PDB entry 3PUY | X-ray diffraction, 3.10 A resolution | chains F and G of the 5 polymer chains in the assembly

== Chain F ==
Protein: Maltose transporter subunit; membrane component of ABC superfamily
Organism: Escherichia coli
UniProtKB: B1XC32 (B1XC32_ECODH); numbering as in UniProt (aligned over 1-514)
Sequence (514 residues; numbered 1 to 514; the number before each row is that of its first residue):
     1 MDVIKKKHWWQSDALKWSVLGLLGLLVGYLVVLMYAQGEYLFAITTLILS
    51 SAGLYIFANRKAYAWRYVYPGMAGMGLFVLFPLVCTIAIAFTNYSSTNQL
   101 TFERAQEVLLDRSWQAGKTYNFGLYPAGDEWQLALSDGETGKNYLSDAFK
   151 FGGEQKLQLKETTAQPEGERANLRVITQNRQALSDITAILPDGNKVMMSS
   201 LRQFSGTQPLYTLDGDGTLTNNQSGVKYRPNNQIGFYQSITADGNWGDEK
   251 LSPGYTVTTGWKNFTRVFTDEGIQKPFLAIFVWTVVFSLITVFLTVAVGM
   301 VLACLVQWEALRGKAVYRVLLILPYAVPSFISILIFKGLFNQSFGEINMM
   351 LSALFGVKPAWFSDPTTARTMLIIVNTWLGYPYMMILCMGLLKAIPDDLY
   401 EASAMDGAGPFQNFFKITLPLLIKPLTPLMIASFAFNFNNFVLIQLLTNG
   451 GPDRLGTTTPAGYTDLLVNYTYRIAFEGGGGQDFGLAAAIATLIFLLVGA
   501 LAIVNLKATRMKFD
Not modelled in the structure: 1-9, 241-244, 504-514

== Chain G ==
Protein: Maltose transporter subunit; membrane component of ABC superfamily
Organism: Escherichia coli
UniProtKB: B1XC31 (B1XC31_ECODH); residue numbers follow UniProt; this construct covers 1-296
Sequence (296 residues; numbered 1 to 296; the number before each row is that of its first residue):
     1 MAMVQPKSQKARLFITHLLLLLFIAAIMFPLLMVVAISLRQGNFATGSLI
    51 PEQISWDHWKLALGFSVEQADGRITPPPFPVLLWLWNSVKVAGISAIGIV
   101 ALSTTCAYAFARMRFPGKATLLKGMLIFQMFPAVLSLVALYALFDRLGEY
   151 IPFIGLNTHGGVIFAYLGGIALHVWTIKGYFETIDSSLEEAAALDGATPW
   201 QAFRLVLLPLSVPILAVVFILSFIAAITEVPVASLLLRDVNSYTLAVGMQ
   251 QYLNPQNYLWGDFAAAAVMSALPITIVFLLAQRWLVNGLTAGGVKG
Not modelled in the structure: 1, 7-8

== Interface between chain F and chain G ==
Residue-residue contacts (140):
  Leu33(F) - Tyr150(G)  hydrophobic
  Met34(F) - Tyr150(G)
  Gln37(F) - Tyr150(G)
  Glu39(F) - Arg146(G)  salt bridge
  Glu39(F) - Glu149(G)
  Glu39(F) - Tyr150(G)
  Phe42(F) - Leu143(G)  hydrophobic
  Tyr63(F) - Met113(G)  hydrophobic
  Tyr63(F) - Pro199(G)  hydrophobic
  Tyr63(F) - Trp200(G)  hydrogen bond (side chain-backbone)
  Ala64(F) - Ala109(G)
  Ala64(F) - Met113(G)  hydrophobic
  Ala64(F) - Phe115(G)  hydrophobic
  Trp65(F) - Phe115(G)  hydrophobic
  Trp65(F) - Pro116(G)
  Trp65(F) - Leu121(G)  hydrophobic
  Tyr67(F) - Thr105(G)
  Tyr67(F) - Cys106(G)  hydrogen bond (backbone-backbone)
  Tyr67(F) - Tyr108(G)  hydrophobic
  Tyr67(F) - Ala109(G)  hydrophobic
  Tyr67(F) - Met113(G)  hydrophobic
  Tyr67(F) - Trp200(G)  hydrogen bond (side chain-backbone)
  Val68(F) - Cys106(G)  hydrophobic
  Val68(F) - Ala109(G)  hydrophobic
  Val68(F) - Phe110(G)  hydrophobic
  Val68(F) - Phe115(G)  hydrophobic
  Pro70(F) - Leu102(G)
  Gly71(F) - Leu102(G)
  Gly71(F) - Ile170(G)
  Met72(F) - Leu121(G)  hydrophobic
  Met72(F) - Met125(G)  hydrophobic
  Gly74(F) - Leu167(G)
  Gly74(F) - Gly168(G)
  Met75(F) - Met125(G)  hydrophobic
  Met75(F) - Gly168(G)
  Met75(F) - Ile170(G)  hydrophobic
  Met75(F) - Ala171(G)  hydrophobic
  Leu77(F) - Leu143(G)
  Leu77(F) - Phe164(G)  hydrophobic
  Phe78(F) - Leu143(G)  hydrophobic
  Phe78(F) - Phe144(G)  hydrophobic
  Phe78(F) - Phe164(G)  hydrophobic
  Phe78(F) - Ala165(G)
  Phe78(F) - Gly168(G)
  Val79(F) - Phe128(G)
  Val79(F) - Gly168(G)
  Phe81(F) - Ala139(G)
  Pro82(F) - Ser136(G)
  Leu83(F) - Phe128(G)  hydrophobic
  Leu83(F) - Phe131(G)  hydrophobic
  Cys85(F) - Ala139(G)  hydrophobic
  Thr86(F) - Phe131(G)
  Thr86(F) - Leu135(G)
  Tyr94(F) - Val138(G)
  Val298(F) - Phe23(G)  hydrophobic
  Leu302(F) - Leu20(G)  hydrophobic
  Leu305(F) - Thr16(G)
  Leu305(F) - Leu20(G)  hydrophobic
  Gln307(F) - Asn287(G)
  Trp308(F) - Leu13(G)  hydrophobic
  Ala310(F) - Leu13(G)
  Leu311(F) - His17(G)
  Tyr317(F) - His17(G)  hydrogen bond
  Tyr317(F) - Leu21(G)
  Arg318(F) - Phe278(G)
  Arg318(F) - Gln282(G)  hydrogen bond
  Val319(F) - Thr275(G)
  Val319(F) - Leu279(G)  hydrophobic
  Leu320(F) - Ile27(G)
  Leu321(F) - Phe23(G)  hydrophobic
  Leu321(F) - Ile24(G)  hydrophobic
  Ile322(F) - Phe278(G)  hydrophobic
  Leu323(F) - Met28(G)  hydrophobic
  Leu323(F) - Leu31(G)  hydrophobic
  Leu323(F) - Thr275(G)
  Pro324(F) - Ile27(G)  hydrophobic
  Pro324(F) - Leu31(G)
  Tyr325(F) - Leu221(G)  hydrophobic
  Tyr325(F) - Ile224(G)  hydrophobic
  Ala326(F) - Ser270(G)
  Ala326(F) - Ala271(G)  hydrophobic
  Ala326(F) - Ile274(G)
  Val327(F) - Leu31(G)  hydrophobic
  Val327(F) - Ala271(G)  hydrophobic
  Pro328(F) - Ala267(G)
  Pro328(F) - Ser270(G)
  Phe330(F) - Leu253(G)  hydrophobic
  Phe330(F) - Tyr258(G)
  Phe330(F) - Phe263(G)  hydrophobic
  Ile331(F) - Val34(G)  hydrophobic
  Ile331(F) - Phe263(G)  hydrophobic
  Ile331(F) - Ala267(G)  hydrophobic
  Leu334(F) - Trp260(G)  hydrophobic
  Ile335(F) - Pro30(G)
  Ile335(F) - Met33(G)  hydrophobic
  Ile335(F) - Val34(G)  hydrophobic
  Ile335(F) - Ile37(G)  hydrophobic
  Phe336(F) - Pro30(G)  hydrophobic
  Leu339(F) - Met33(G)  hydrophobic
  Trp378(F) - Ile27(G)  hydrogen bond (side chain-backbone)
  Trp378(F) - Pro30(G)  hydrophobic
  Trp378(F) - Leu31(G)  hydrophobic
  Tyr381(F) - Phe23(G)
  Tyr381(F) - Ile27(G)
  Tyr383(F) - Leu221(G)  hydrophobic
  Ile386(F) - Val217(G)
  Leu387(F) - Thr176(G)
  Leu387(F) - Val217(G)  hydrophobic
  Leu387(F) - Leu221(G)  hydrophobic
  Met389(F) - Phe278(G)  hydrophobic
  Met389(F) - Gln282(G)
  Met389(F) - Leu285(G)  hydrophobic
  Gly390(F) - Tyr180(G)
  Gly390(F) - Val217(G)
  Gly390(F) - Leu285(G)
  Lys393(F) - Pro213(G)
  Lys393(F) - Leu285(G)  hydrogen bond (side chain-backbone)
  Lys393(F) - Val286(G)
  Lys393(F) - Asn287(G)  hydrogen bond
  Ala394(F) - Tyr180(G)  hydrophobic
  Ala394(F) - Thr183(G)
  Asp397(F) - Gly288(G)
  Glu401(F) - Met3(G)
  Pro410(F) - Arg12(G)
  Pro428(F) - Leu126(G)  hydrophobic
  Pro428(F) - Leu172(G)
  Pro428(F) - Trp175(G)  hydrophobic
  Leu429(F) - Leu172(G)  hydrophobic
  Leu429(F) - Thr176(G)
  Ala432(F) - Leu172(G)  hydrophobic
  Ala435(F) - Met130(G)  hydrophobic
  Asn439(F) - Pro132(G)
  Tyr472(F) - Val134(G)
  Phe484(F) - Leu135(G)  hydrophobic
  Ala491(F) - Pro132(G)
  Ala491(F) - Val134(G)  hydrophobic
  Phe495(F) - Ile127(G)
  Phe495(F) - Phe131(G)  hydrophobic
  Phe495(F) - Pro132(G)
  Val498(F) - Met130(G)
Interface residues without a listed pair, chain F (87 interface residues in all): Leu30, Ile87, Ile89, Glu309, Arg312, Ser332, Glu346, Leu391, Leu392, Ile431, Phe476, Ala487, Ala488, Thr492, Ile494, Ala502
Interface residues without a listed pair, chain G (87 interface residues in all): Ala2, Gln5, Phe29, Thr46, Gln129, Leu140, Leu147, Ile214, Ile220, Thr228, Ala264

== In short ==
Chain F and chain G each contribute 87 residues to their interface, with 8 hydrogen bonds and 1 salt bridge.
Polar contacts include Glu39(F)-Arg146(G), Tyr63(F)-Trp200(G) and Tyr67(F)-Trp200(G).
Chain F is Maltose transporter subunit; membrane component of ABC superfamily and chain G is Maltose
transporter subunit; membrane component of ABC superfamily, both from Escherichia coli; the structure, Crystal
Structure of an outward-facing MBP-Maltose transporter complex bound to AMP-PNP after crystal soaking of the
..., was determined by X-ray diffraction (same publication as 3PUZ and 3PV0).
